PDB entry 4YO6 | X-ray diffraction, 2.32 A resolution | chain A

# Chain A
Molecule: Interleukin-1 receptor-associated kinase 4
Organism: Homo sapiens
Notes: EC 2.7.11.1
UniProt: Q9NWZ3 (IRAK4_HUMAN); residues 160-460 here = UniProt positions 160-460
Chain sequence (301 residues; row label = number of the first residue in the row):
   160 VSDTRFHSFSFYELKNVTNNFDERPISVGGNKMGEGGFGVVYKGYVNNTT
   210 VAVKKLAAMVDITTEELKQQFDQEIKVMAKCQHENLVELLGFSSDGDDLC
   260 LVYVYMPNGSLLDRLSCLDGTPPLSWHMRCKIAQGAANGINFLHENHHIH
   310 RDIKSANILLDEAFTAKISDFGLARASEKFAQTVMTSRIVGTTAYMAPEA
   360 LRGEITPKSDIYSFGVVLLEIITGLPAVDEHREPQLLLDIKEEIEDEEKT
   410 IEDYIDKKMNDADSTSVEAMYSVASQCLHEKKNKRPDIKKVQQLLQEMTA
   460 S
Disordered / not traced: 160-162, 217-221, 338-340, 460
Modified residues: T342 (phosphothreonine; TPO); T345 (phosphothreonine; TPO); S346 (phosphoserine; SEP)
Ligand contacts: 4GD (N-(3-methyl-1-phenyl-1H-pyrazol-5-yl)pyrazolo[1,5-a]pyrimidine-3-carboxamide): M192, G193, E194, V200, A211, K213, V246, Y262, V263, Y264, M265, P266, G268, S269, D272, L318, S328, D329
Curated features (UniProtKB/Swiss-Prot):
  - active site: D311 (Proton acceptor)
  - binding site (ATP): M192 to V200, K213, K313 to N316, D329
  - modified residue: T342 (Phosphothreonine), T345 (Phosphothreonine), S346 (Phosphoserine)
  - natural variant: G298 (G298D: In IMD67)
  - mutagenesis: K213 (K213A: Loss of kinase activity)
Reported in the primary citation:
  - binding site for 4GD: M192, G193, Y262

# Overview
Bound to chain A: compound 4GD. From UniProt: active-site residue D311, 15 ATP-binding residues and one
mutagenesis site. The paper reports a binding site for 4GD at M192, G193 and Y262.
Chain A is Interleukin-1 receptor-associated kinase 4 (Homo sapiens); the structure, Irak4-inhibitor
co-structure, was determined by X-ray diffraction together with 4YP8 from the same study.
